PDB entry 5N61 | electron microscopy, 3.40 A resolution | chains A and T of the 21 polymer chains in the assembly

Chain A:
Molecule: DNA-directed RNA polymerase I subunit RPA190
From: Saccharomyces cerevisiae (strain ATCC 204508 / S288c)
Notes: EC 2.7.7.6
Reference sequence: P10964 (RPA1_YEAST); residues 1-1664 here = UniProt positions 1-1664
Sequence (1664 residues; row label = number of the first residue in the row):
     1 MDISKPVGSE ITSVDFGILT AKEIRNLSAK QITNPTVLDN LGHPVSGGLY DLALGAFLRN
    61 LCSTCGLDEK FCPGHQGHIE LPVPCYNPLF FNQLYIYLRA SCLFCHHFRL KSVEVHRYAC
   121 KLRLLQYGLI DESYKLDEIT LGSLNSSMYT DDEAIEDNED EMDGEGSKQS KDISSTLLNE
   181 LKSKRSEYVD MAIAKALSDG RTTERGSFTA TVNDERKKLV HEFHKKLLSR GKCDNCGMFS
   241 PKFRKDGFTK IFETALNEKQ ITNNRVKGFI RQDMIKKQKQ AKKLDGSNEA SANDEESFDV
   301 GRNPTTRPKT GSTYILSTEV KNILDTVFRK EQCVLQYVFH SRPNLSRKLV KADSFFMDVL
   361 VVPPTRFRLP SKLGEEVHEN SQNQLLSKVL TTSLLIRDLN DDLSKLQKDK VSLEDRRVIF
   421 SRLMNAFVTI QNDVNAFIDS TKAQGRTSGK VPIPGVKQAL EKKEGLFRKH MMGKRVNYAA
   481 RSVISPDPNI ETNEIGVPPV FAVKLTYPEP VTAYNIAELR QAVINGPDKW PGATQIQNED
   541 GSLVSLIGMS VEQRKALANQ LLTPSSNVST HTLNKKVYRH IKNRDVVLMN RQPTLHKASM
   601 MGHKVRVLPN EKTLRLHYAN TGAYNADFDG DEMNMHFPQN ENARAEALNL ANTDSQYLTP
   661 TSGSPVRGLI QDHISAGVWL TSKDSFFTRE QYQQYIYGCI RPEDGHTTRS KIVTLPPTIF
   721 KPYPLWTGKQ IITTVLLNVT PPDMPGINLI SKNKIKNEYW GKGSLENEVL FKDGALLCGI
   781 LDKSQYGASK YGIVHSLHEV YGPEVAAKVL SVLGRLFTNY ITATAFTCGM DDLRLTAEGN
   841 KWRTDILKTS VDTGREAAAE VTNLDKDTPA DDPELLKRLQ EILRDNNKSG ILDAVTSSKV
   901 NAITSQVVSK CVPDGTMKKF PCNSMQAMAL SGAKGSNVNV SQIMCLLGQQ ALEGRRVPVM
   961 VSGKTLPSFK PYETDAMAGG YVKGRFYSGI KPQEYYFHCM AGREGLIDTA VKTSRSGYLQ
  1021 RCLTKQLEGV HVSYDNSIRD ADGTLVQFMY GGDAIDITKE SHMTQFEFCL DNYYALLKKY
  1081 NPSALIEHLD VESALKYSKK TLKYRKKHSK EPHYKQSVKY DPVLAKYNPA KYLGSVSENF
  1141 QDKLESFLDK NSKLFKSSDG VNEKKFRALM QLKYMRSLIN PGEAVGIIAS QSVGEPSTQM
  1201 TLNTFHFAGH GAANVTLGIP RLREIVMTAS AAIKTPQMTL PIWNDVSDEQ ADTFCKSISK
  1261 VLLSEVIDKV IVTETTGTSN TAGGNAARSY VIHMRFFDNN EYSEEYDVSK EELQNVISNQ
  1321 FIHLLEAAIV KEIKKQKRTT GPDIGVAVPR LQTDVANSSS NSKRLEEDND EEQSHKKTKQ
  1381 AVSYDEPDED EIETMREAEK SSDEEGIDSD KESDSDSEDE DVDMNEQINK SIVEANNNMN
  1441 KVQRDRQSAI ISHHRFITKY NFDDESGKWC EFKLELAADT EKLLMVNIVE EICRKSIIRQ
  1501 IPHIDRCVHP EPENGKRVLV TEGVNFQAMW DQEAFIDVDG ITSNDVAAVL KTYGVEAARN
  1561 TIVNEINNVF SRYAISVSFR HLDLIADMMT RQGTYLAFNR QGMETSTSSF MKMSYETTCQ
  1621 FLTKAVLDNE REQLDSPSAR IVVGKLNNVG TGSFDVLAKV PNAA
Not modelled in the structure: 142-173, 269-311, 1201-1212, 1275-1287, 1338-1440, 1663-1664
Metal / ion sites: Zn2+ site 1: Cys62, Cys65, Cys72, His75; Zn2+ site 2: Cys102, Cys105, Cys233, Cys236; Mg2+: Asp627, Asp629 (shared with 1 residue of chain S)
Curated features (UniProtKB/Swiss-Prot):
  - region: Pro992 to Glu1004 (Bridging helix)
  - binding site (Zn(2+)): Cys62, Cys65, Cys72, His75, Cys102, Cys105, Cys233, Cys236
  - binding site (Mg(2+)): Asp627, Asp629, Asp631
  - modified residue (Phosphoserine): Ser889, Ser1636

Chain T:
Molecule: template DNA
Sequence (47 nucleotides; row label = number of the first residue in the row; note: 2 numbers in that range are skipped by the numbering (no residue carries them; nothing is unmodelled there)):
     2 TTGTCTTCAA CTGCTTTCGC G
    25 NNNNNATGCA TGCATGCATG CATGCA
Not modelled in the structure: 25-29, 50
Modified positions: DN (unknown 2'-deoxynucleotide) at position 25, DN (unknown 2'-deoxynucleotide) at position 26, DN (unknown 2'-deoxynucleotide) at position 27, DN (unknown 2'-deoxynucleotide) at position 28, DN (unknown 2'-deoxynucleotide) at position 29

Interface between chain A and chain T:
Contacting residue pairs - 20 pairs, chain A then chain T:
  Lys463(A) - DT16(T)  salt bridge to the phosphate
  Arg475(A) - DC19(T)  hydrogen bond to the phosphate
  Arg475(A) - DG20(T)  salt bridge to the phosphate
  Arg481(A) - DC19(T)  sugar contact
  Arg481(A) - DG20(T)  sugar contact
  Gln592(A) - DT18(T)  base contact
  Gln592(A) - DC19(T)  hydrogen bond to the phosphate
  Pro593(A) - DT18(T)  base contact
  Ala1010(A) - DT17(T)  base contact
  Thr1013(A) - DT17(T)  hydrogen bond to the base
  Ser1014(A) - DT17(T)  sugar contact
  Gly1017(A) - DT17(T)  hydrogen bond to the sugar
  Tyr1018(A) - DC15(T)  phosphate contact
  Tyr1018(A) - DT16(T)  hydrogen bond to the phosphate
  Tyr1018(A) - DT17(T)  hydrogen bond to the sugar
  Arg1021(A) - DC15(T)  phosphate contact
  Arg1021(A) - DT16(T)  salt bridge to the phosphate
  Glu1616(A) - DC15(T)  sugar contact
  Thr1617(A) - DG14(T)  sugar contact
  Gln1620(A) - DG14(T)  phosphate contact
Other interface residues (no listed pair), chain A (19 interface residues in all): Lys462, Arg468, Arg1015, Ser1016, Arg1600

In short:
19 residues of chain A and 7 residues of chain T are in contact, with 6 hydrogen bonds and 3 salt bridges.
Polar contacts include Thr1013(A)-DT17(T), Gly1017(A)-DT17(T) and Tyr1018(A)-DT17(T). Curated annotation
(UniProt) lists 8 Zn2+-binding residues and 3 Mg2+-binding residues on chain A.
Here chain A is DNA-directed RNA polymerase I subunit RPA190 (Saccharomyces cerevisiae (strain ATCC 204508 /
S288c)) and chain T is template DNA. Entry 5N61 (RNA polymerase I initially transcribing complex) was
determined by electron microscopy, deposited together with 5O7X, 5N5Y, 5N5Z and 5N60.
